Entry 7YPB (electron microscopy, 3.48 A resolution); this record covers chains D and E of the 9 polymer chains in the assembly.

[Chain D]
Molecule: DNA-directed RNA polymerase subunit beta'
Organism: Escherichia coli K-12
Notes: EC 2.7.7.6
UniProt: P0A8T7 (RPOC_ECOLI); residue numbers follow UniProt; this construct covers 1-1407
Sequence (1416 residues; each row starts with the number of its first residue):
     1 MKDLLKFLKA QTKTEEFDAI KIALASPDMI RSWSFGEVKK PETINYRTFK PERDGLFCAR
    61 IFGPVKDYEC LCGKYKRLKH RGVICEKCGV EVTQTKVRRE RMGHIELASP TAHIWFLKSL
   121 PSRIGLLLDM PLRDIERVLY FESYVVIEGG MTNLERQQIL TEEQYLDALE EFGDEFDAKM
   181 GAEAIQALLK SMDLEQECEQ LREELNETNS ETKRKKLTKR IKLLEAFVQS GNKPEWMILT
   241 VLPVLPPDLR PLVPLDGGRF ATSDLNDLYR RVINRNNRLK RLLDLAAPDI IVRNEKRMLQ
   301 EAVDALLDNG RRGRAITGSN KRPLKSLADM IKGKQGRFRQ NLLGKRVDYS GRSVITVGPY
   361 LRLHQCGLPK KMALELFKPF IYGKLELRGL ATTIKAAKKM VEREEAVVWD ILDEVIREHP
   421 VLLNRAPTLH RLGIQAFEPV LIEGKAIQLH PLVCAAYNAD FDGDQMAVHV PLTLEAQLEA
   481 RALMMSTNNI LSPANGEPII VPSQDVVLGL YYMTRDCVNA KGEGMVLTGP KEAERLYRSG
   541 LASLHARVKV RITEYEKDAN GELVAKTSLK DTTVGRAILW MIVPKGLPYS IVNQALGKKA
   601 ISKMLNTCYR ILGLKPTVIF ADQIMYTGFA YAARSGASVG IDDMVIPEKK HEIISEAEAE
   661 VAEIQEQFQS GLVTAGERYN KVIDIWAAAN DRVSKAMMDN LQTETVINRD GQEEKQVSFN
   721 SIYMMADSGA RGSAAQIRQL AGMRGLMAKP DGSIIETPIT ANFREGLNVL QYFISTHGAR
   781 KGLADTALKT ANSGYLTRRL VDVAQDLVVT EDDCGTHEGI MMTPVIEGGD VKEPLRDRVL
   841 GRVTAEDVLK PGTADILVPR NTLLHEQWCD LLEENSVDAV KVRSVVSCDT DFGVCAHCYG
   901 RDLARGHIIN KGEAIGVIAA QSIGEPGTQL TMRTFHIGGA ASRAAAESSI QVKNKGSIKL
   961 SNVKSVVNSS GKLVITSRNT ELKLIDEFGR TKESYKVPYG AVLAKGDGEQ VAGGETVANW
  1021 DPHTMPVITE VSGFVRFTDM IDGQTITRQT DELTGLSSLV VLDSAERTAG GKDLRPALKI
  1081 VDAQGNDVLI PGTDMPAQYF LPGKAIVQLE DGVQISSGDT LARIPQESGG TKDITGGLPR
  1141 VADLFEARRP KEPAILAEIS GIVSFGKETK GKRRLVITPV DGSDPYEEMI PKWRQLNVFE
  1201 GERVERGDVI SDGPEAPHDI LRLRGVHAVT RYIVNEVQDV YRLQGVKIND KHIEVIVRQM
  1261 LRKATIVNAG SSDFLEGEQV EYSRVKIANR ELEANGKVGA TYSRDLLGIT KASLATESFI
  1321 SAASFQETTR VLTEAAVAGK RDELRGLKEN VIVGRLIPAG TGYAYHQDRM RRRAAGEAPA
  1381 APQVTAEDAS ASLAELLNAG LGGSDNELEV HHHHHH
Unresolved in the structure: 1-15, 933-947, 1050-1054, 1063-1070, 1126-1134, 1374-1416
Differences from the reference sequence: expression tag (1408-1416)
Swiss-Prot annotation at these positions:
  - binding site (Zn(2+)): Cys70, Cys72, Cys85, Cys88, Cys814, Cys888, Cys895, Cys898
  - binding site (Mg(2+)): Asp460, Asp462, Asp464
  - modified residue: Lys983 (N6-acetyllysine)
  - mutagenesis: Gln504 (Q504P: Resistant to antibiotics salinamide A and B), Asn690 (N690D: Resistant to antibiotics salinamide A and B), Met697 (M697V: Resistant to antibiotics salinamide A and B), Ala735 (A735T: Resistant to antibiotics salinamide A and B), Arg738 (R738C/H/P/S: Resistant to antibiotics salinamide A and B), Ala748 (A748E: Resistant to antibiotics salinamide A and B), Pro758 (P758S/T: Resistant to antibiotics salinamide A and B), Phe763 (F763C: Resistant to antibiotics salinamide A and B), Ser775 (S775A: Resistant to antibiotics salinamide A and B), Ala779 (A779T/V: Resistant to antibiotics salinamide A and B), Arg780 (R780C: Resistant to antibiotics salinamide A and B), Gly782 (G782A/C: Resistant to antibiotics salinamide A and B), 1 further mutagenesis entry in UniProt
Bound ions: Zn2+ site 1: Cys70, Cys85; Mg2+: Asp460, Asp462, Asp464; Zn2+ site 2: Cys888, Cys895, Cys898

[Chain E]
Molecule: DNA-directed RNA polymerase subunit omega
Organism: Escherichia coli K-12
Notes: EC 2.7.7.6
UniProt: P0A800 (RPOZ_ECOLI); residue numbers follow UniProt; this construct covers 1-91
Sequence (91 residues; each row starts with the number of its first residue):
     1 MARVTVQDAV EKIGNRFDLV LVAARRARQM QVGGKDPLVP EENDKTTVIA LREIEEGLIN
    61 NQILDVRERQ EQQEQEAAEL QAVTAIAEGR R
Unresolved in the structure: 1-2, 82-91

[Interface between chain D and chain E]
Contacting residue pairs (37):
  His364(D) - Val4(E)
  Glu414(D) - Lys45(E)  hydrogen bond (backbone-side chain)
  Val415(D) - Lys45(E)
  Arg417(D) - Glu42(E)
  Arg417(D) - Asn43(E)  hydrogen bond (side chain-backbone)
  Arg417(D) - Asp44(E)  salt bridge
  Glu418(D) - Lys45(E)
  Glu418(D) - Val48(E)
  Leu474(D) - Ala27(E)  hydrophobic
  Leu474(D) - Thr47(E)
  Glu475(D) - Ala24(E)
  Glu475(D) - Arg28(E)  salt bridge
  Leu478(D) - Val20(E)  hydrophobic
  Leu478(D) - Ala23(E)
  Leu478(D) - Ala24(E)
  Leu478(D) - Thr47(E)
  Leu478(D) - Leu51(E)  hydrophobic
  Glu479(D) - Val20(E)
  Arg481(D) - Val6(E)
  Arg481(D) - Leu51(E)
  Ala482(D) - Arg16(E)
  Leu483(D) - Arg16(E)
  Thr487(D) - Val4(E)
  Thr487(D) - Thr5(E)  hydrogen bond
  Asn488(D) - Thr5(E)  hydrogen bond
  Asn488(D) - Val6(E)
  Asn488(D) - Arg16(E)
  Leu614(D) - Thr5(E)
  Leu614(D) - Gln7(E)
  Arg905(D) - Arg16(E)
  His907(D) - Val10(E)
  Asn910(D) - Gly14(E)  hydrogen bond (side chain-backbone)
  Asn910(D) - Asn15(E)
  Glu913(D) - Phe17(E)
  Gly1360(D) - Phe17(E)
  Thr1361(D) - Phe17(E)
  Thr1361(D) - Leu21(E)
Other interface residues (no listed pair), chain D (25 interface residues in all): Arg362, His419, Gln477, Lys911
Other interface residues (no listed pair), chain E (24 interface residues in all): Gln31, Thr46

[Summary]
25 residues of chain D face 24 of chain E across their interface, with 5 hydrogen bonds and 2 salt bridges.
Polar contacts include Arg417(D)-Asp44(E), Glu475(D)-Arg28(E) and Glu414(D)-Lys45(E). From UniProt: 8
Zn2+-binding residues, 3 Mg2+-binding residues and 13 mutagenesis sites on chain D.
Chain D is DNA-directed RNA polymerase subunit beta' and chain E is DNA-directed RNA polymerase subunit omega,
both from Escherichia coli K-12; the structure, Cryo-EM structure of Escherichia coli release complex of
transcription termination (TTC-release), was determined by electron microscopy (same publication as 7YP9 and
7YPA).
